6QVJ - chains I and S of the 5 polymer chains in the assembly; structure by electron microscopy, 3.80 A resolution.

Chain I:
Molecule: Calmodulin-regulated spectrin-associated protein 1
From: Homo sapiens
Reference sequence: Q5T5Y3 (CAMP1_HUMAN), isoform Q5T5Y3-3; residues -10 to 130 here correspond to UniProt positions 1473-1613 (UniProt number = residue number + 1483)
Amino-acid sequence (174 residues; row label = number of the first residue in the row; numbers below 1 keep their minus sign (Met-43 is residue -43)):
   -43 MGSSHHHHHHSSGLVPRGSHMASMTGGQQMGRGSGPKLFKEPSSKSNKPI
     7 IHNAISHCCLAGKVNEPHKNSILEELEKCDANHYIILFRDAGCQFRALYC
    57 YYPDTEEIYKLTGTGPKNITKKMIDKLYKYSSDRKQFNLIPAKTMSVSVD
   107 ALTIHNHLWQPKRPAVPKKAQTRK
Not modelled in the structure: -43 to -1, 60-63, 69-71, 117-130
Sequence notes: initiating methionine (-43); expression tag (-42 to -11); conflict Ser-10 (Thr1473 in Q5T5Y3)

Chain S:
Molecule: Tubulin beta chain
From: Homo sapiens
Reference sequence: P07437 (TBB5_HUMAN); the author numbering skips numbers that UniProt does not, so the offset changes along the chain: 1-44 = UniProt 1-44; 47-360 = UniProt 45-358; 369-454 = UniProt 359-444
Amino-acid sequence (444 residues; row label = number of the first residue in the row; note: 10 numbers in that range are skipped by the numbering (no residue carries them; nothing is unmodelled there)):
     1 MREIVHIQAGQCGNQIGAKFWEVISDEHGIDPTGTYHGDSDLQL
    47 DRISVYYNEATGGKYVPRAILVDLEPGTMDSVRSGPFGQIFRPDNFVFGQ
    97 SGAGNNWAKGHYTEGAELVDSVLDVVRKEAESCDCLQGFQLTHSLGGGTG
   147 SGMGTLLISKIREEYPDRIMNTFSVVPSPKVSDTVVEPYNATLSVHQLVE
   197 NTDETYCIDNEALYDICFRTLKLTTPTYGDLNHLVSATMSGVTTCLRFPG
   247 QLNADLRKLAVNMVPFPRLHFFMPGFAPLTSRGSQQYRALTVPELTQQVF
   297 DAKNMMAACDPRHGRYLTVAAVFRGRMSMKEVDEQMLNVQNKNSSYFVEW
   347 IPNNVKTAVCDIPP
   369 RGLKMAVTFIGNSTAIQELFKRISEQFTAMFRRKAFLHWYTGEGMDEMEF
   419 TEAESNMNDLVSEYQQYQDATAEEEEDFGEEAEEEA
Not modelled in the structure: 441-454
Small-molecule neighbours:
  - GDP (guanosine-5'-diphosphate): Gly10, Gln11, Cys12, Gln15, Ser140, Gly143, Gly144, Thr145, Gly146, Val171, Asp179, Glu183, Asn206, Tyr224, Leu227, Asn228
  - GTP (guanosine-5'-triphosphate): Gln247, Leu248, Lys254
  - taxol (TA1): Lys19, Glu22, Val23, Asp26, Glu27, Asp226, His229, Ala233, Ser236, Phe272, Thr276, Ser277, Arg278, Gln281, Arg320, Pro360, Arg369, Gly370, Leu371
Curated features (UniProtKB/Swiss-Prot):
  - motif: Met1 to Ile4 (MREI motif)
  - binding site (GTP): Gln11, Glu71, Ser140, Gly144, Thr145, Gly146, Asn206, Asn228
  - binding site (Mg(2+)): Glu71
  - modified residue: Ser40 (Phosphoserine), Thr57 (Phosphothreonine), Lys60 (N6-acetyllysine), Ser174 (Phosphoserine), Thr287 (Phosphothreonine), Thr292 (Phosphothreonine), Arg320 (Omega-N-methylarginine), Glu444 (5-glutamyl polyglutamate), Glu448 (5-glutamyl glycine), Glu449 (5-glutamyl glycine), Glu451 (5-glutamyl glycine), Glu452 (5-glutamyl glycine), Glu453 (5-glutamyl glycine)
  - cross-link (Glycyl lysine isopeptide (Lys-Gly)): Lys60 (interchain with G-Cter in ubiquitin), Lys326 (interchain with G-Cter in ubiquitin)

How chain I and chain S interact:
Contacting residue pairs (17):
  Asn9(I) - Glu159(S)  hydrogen bond (side chain-backbone)
  Asn9(I) - Glu160(S)
  Asn9(I) - Pro162(S)
  His13(I) - Glu160(S)
  Ser88(I) - Glu160(S)
  Ser88(I) - Tyr161(S)
  Ser88(I) - Pro162(S)
  Ser88(I) - Asp163(S)  hydrogen bond
  Asp89(I) - Glu127(S)
  Asp89(I) - Cys131(S)
  Asp89(I) - Leu132(S)  hydrogen bond (side chain-backbone)
  Asp89(I) - Tyr161(S)
  Asp89(I) - Arg164(S)
  Arg90(I) - Glu127(S)  salt bridge
  Arg90(I) - Cys129(S)  hydrogen bond (side chain-backbone)
  Lys91(I) - Arg123(S)
  Lys91(I) - Glu160(S)  salt bridge
Also at the interface, not in a pair above, chain I (8 interface residues in all): Ile6, Ser87
Also at the interface, not in a pair above, chain S (13 interface residues in all): Ala126, Asp130

Overview:
8 residues of chain I face 13 of chain S across their interface; the contacts include 4 hydrogen bonds and 2
salt bridges. Polar contacts include Arg90(I)-Glu127(S), Lys91(I)-Glu160(S) and Asn9(I)-Glu159(S). Chain S
binds GTP, GDP and taxol.
Here chain I is Calmodulin-regulated spectrin-associated protein 1 and chain S is Tubulin beta chain, both
from Homo sapiens. Entry 6QVJ (HsCKK (human CAMSAP1) decorated 14pf taxol-GDP microtubule) was determined by
electron microscopy (same publication as 6QUS, 6QUY and 6QVE).
